7VCU - chains L and G of the 12 polymer chains in the assembly; structure by electron microscopy, 3.15 A resolution.

Chain L (and G):
Molecule: Transitional endoplasmic reticulum ATPase
From: Homo sapiens
Notes: EC 3.6.4.6; chain G of this document is another copy of the same molecule, construct and numbering; everything in this record applies to it too
UniProt: P55072 (TERA_HUMAN); residues 1-806 here = UniProt positions 1-806
Chain sequence (812 residues; numbered 1 to 812; the number before each row is that of its first residue):
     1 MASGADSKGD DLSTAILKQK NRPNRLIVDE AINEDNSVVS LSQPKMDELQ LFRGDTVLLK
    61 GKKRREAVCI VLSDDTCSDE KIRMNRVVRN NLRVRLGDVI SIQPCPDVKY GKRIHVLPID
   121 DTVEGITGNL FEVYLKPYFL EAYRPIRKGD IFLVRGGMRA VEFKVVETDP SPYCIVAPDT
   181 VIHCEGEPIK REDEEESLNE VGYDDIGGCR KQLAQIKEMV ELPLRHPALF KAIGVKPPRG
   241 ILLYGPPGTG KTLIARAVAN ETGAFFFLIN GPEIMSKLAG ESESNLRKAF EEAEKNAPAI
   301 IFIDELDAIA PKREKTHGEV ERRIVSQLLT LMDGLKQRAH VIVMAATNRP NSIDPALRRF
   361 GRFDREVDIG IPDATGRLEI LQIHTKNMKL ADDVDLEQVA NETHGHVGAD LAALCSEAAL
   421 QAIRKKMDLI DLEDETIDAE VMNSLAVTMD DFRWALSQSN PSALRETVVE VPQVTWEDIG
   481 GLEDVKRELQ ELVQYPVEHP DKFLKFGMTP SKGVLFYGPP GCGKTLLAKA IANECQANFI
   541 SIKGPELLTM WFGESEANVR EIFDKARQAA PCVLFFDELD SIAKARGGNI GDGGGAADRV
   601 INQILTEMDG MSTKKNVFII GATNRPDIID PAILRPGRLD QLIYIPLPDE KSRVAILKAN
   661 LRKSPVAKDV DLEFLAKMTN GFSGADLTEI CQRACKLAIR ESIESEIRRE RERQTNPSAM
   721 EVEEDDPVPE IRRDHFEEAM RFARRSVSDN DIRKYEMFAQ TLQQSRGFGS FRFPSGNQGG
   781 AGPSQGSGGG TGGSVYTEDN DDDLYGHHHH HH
Not modelled in the structure: 1-20, 778-812
Differences from the reference sequence: expression tag (807-812)
Metal / ion sites: Mg2+: Thr252, Asp304 (together with ATP-gamma-S)
Small-molecule neighbours:
  - ADP (adenosine-5'-diphosphate): Asp478, Ile479, Gly480, Pro520, Gly521, Cys522, Gly523, Lys524, Thr525, Leu526, Asp577, Ile656, Asn660, Gly684, Ala685, Thr688
  - ATP-gamma-S (AGS; phosphothiophosphoric acid-adenylate ester): Asp205, Ile206, Gly207, Pro246, Pro247, Gly248, Thr249, Gly250, Lys251, Thr252, Leu253, Asp304, Asn348, Ile380, His384, Gly408, Ala409
UniProt features mapped onto this chain:
  - region: Thr797 to Gly806 (Interaction with UBXN6)
  - motif: Asp802 to Gly806 (PIM motif)
  - binding site (ATP): Pro247 to Leu253, Asn348, His384, Gly521 to Leu526
  - modified residue: Ala2 (N-acetylalanine), Ser3 (Phosphoserine), Ser7 (Phosphoserine), Ser13 (Phosphoserine), Ser37 (Phosphoserine), Lys315 (N6,N6,N6-trimethyllysine), Thr436 (Phosphothreonine), Ser462 (Phosphoserine), Lys502 (N6-acetyllysine), Lys505 (N6-acetyllysine), Lys668 (N6-acetyllysine), Ser702 (Phosphoserine), Lys754 (N6-acetyllysine), Ser770 (Phosphoserine), Ser775 (Phosphoserine), Ser787 (Phosphoserine), Tyr805 (Phosphotyrosine)
  - cross-link (Glycyl lysine isopeptide (Lys-Gly)): Lys8 (interchain with G-Cter in SUMO2), Lys18 (interchain with G-Cter in SUMO2)
  - natural variant: Arg95 (R95G: In IBMPFD1), Gly97 (G97E: In CMT2Y), Ile126 (I126F: In IBMPFD1; uncertain significance), Arg155 (R155C: In IBMPFD1; R155H: In FTDALS6 and IBMPFD1; R155L: In IBMPFD1; R155P: In IBMPFD1; R155S: In IBMPFD1), Arg159 (R159G: In FTDALS6; R159H: In IBMPFD1), Ala160 (A160T: In IBMPFD1; uncertain significance), Glu185 (E185K: In CMT2Y), Arg191 (R191Q: In FTDALS6 and IBMPFD1), Leu198 (L198W: In IBMPFD1), Ala232 (A232E: In IBMPFD1), Ile254 (I254F: In IBMPFD1; uncertain significance), Ile369 (I369T: In IBMPFD1; uncertain significance), 2 further natural variant entries in UniProt
  - mutagenesis: Phe52 to Asp55 (Abolishes interaction with NPLOC4; when associated with A-110), Arg53 (R53A: Minor effect on affinity for ATP and ADP), Arg86 (R86A: Strongly increased affinity for ATP. Strongly reduced affinity for ADP), Tyr110 (Y110A: Abolishes interaction with NPLOC4; when associated with 52-A--A-55), Arg113 to His115 (Severely reduced binding to DERL1), Phe131 (F131R: Severely reduced binding to DERL1), Leu140 (L140D: Severely reduced binding to DERL1), Asp179 (D179R: No effect on binding to DERL1), His183 (H183W: Severely reduced binding to DERL1), Lys251 (K251Q: Impairs ERAD degradation of HMGCR and does not inhibit interaction with RHBDD1; when associated with Q-524), Glu305 (E305Q: Defect in ubiquitin-dependent protein degradation by the proteasome; when associated with Q-578), Lys312 (K312A: Does not affect methylation by VCPKMT), 8 further mutagenesis entries in UniProt
What the authors report for this chain:
  - mutagenesis - E578A: decreased catalytic activity
  - mutagenesis - E305A/E578A: abolished catalytic activity

Interface between chain L and chain G:
Pairs across the interface - 104 pairs, chain L then chain G:
  Ile27(L) - Asp431(G)
  Ile27(L) - Asp434(G)
  Glu80(L) - Asp428(G)
  Glu80(L) - Asp431(G)
  Val99(L) - Asp434(G)
  Glu218(L) - Arg424(G)  salt bridge
  His226(L) - Asp434(G)  hydrogen bond (side chain-backbone)
  Leu229(L) - Glu433(G)
  Leu229(L) - Thr436(G)
  Leu229(L) - Ile437(G)  hydrophobic
  Lys231(L) - Glu124(G)  salt bridge
  Lys231(L) - Gly125(G)
  Lys231(L) - Arg159(G)  hydrogen bond (backbone-side chain)
  Ala232(L) - Gly125(G)
  Ala232(L) - Arg159(G)  hydrogen bond (backbone-side chain)
  Ile233(L) - Met158(G)
  Ile233(L) - Met442(G)  hydrophobic
  Val235(L) - Met158(G)  hydrophobic
  Glu283(L) - Ser276(G)
  Glu319(L) - Val320(G)
  Arg322(L) - His317(G)  hydrogen bond (side chain-backbone)
  Arg322(L) - Glu321(G)  salt bridge
  Arg323(L) - Met275(G)
  Arg323(L) - Ser276(G)
  Arg323(L) - Lys277(G)  hydrogen bond (side chain-backbone)
  Arg323(L) - Leu278(G)
  Arg323(L) - Ala279(G)
  Ser326(L) - Pro272(G)
  Ser326(L) - Met275(G)
  Ser326(L) - Ser276(G)
  Gln327(L) - Ser276(G)
  Leu329(L) - Pro272(G)  hydrophobic
  Thr330(L) - Pro272(G)  hydrogen bond (side chain-backbone)
  Thr330(L) - Glu273(G)  hydrogen bond (side chain-backbone)
  Thr330(L) - Ser276(G)
  Arg359(L) - Pro247(G)
  Arg359(L) - Asn348(G)  hydrogen bond
  Phe360(L) - Gly248(G)
  Phe360(L) - Ala409(G)  hydrophobic
  Phe360(L) - Asp410(G)
  Arg362(L) - Glu305(G)  salt bridge
  Arg365(L) - Glu417(G)  salt bridge
  Glu491(L) - Arg700(G)  salt bridge
  Tyr495(L) - Ile703(G)  hydrophobic
  Lys502(L) - Ser702(G)
  Lys502(L) - Glu706(G)  salt bridge
  Phe503(L) - Ile699(G)  hydrophobic
  Lys505(L) - Pro665(G)
  Phe506(L) - Lys663(G)
  Phe506(L) - Ser664(G)  hydrogen bond (backbone-side chain)
  Phe506(L) - Pro665(G)
  Gly507(L) - Lys663(G)
  Gly507(L) - Ser664(G)
  Met508(L) - Cys695(G)  hydrogen bond
  Met508(L) - Ile699(G)  hydrophobic
  Arg560(L) - Arg465(G)
  Arg567(L) - Leu464(G)
  Gln568(L) - Asn460(G)
  Gly593(L) - Arg586(G)
  Gly593(L) - Gly587(G)
  Gly594(L) - Ala585(G)
  Gly594(L) - Arg586(G)
  Gly595(L) - Ala585(G)
  Ala597(L) - Phe552(G)  hydrophobic
  Ala597(L) - Ala585(G)  hydrophobic
  Asp598(L) - Phe552(G)
  Arg599(L) - Phe552(G)  hydrogen bond (side chain-backbone)
  Asn602(L) - Pro545(G)  hydrogen bond (side chain-backbone)
  Asn602(L) - Leu548(G)
  Asn602(L) - Thr549(G)  hydrogen bond
  Thr606(L) - Pro545(G)
  Glu607(L) - Arg465(G)  salt bridge
  Gly610(L) - Leu464(G)
  Met611(L) - Leu464(G)  hydrophobic
  Lys614(L) - Glu402(G)  hydrogen bond (side chain-backbone)
  Lys614(L) - Thr403(G)
  Lys614(L) - Leu456(G)
  Lys615(L) - Ser457(G)  hydrogen bond (side chain-backbone)
  Lys615(L) - Ser459(G)
  Lys615(L) - Asn460(G)
  Arg635(L) - Glu578(G)  salt bridge
  Thr761(L) - Arg744(G)
  Gln763(L) - Arg744(G)
  Gln764(L) - Arg741(G)
  Gln764(L) - Phe742(G)
  Gln764(L) - Ala743(G)
  Gln764(L) - Arg744(G)
  Ser765(L) - Arg741(G)
  Ser765(L) - Ala743(G)  hydrogen bond (side chain-backbone)
  Phe768(L) - Phe682(G)  hydrophobic
  Phe768(L) - Met740(G)  hydrophobic
  Phe768(L) - Arg741(G)
  Gly769(L) - Arg741(G)  hydrogen bond (backbone-side chain)
  Phe771(L) - Phe674(G)  hydrophobic
  Phe771(L) - Leu675(G)  hydrophobic
  Phe771(L) - Glu737(G)
  Phe771(L) - Met740(G)  hydrophobic
  Arg772(L) - Phe674(G)
  Arg772(L) - Glu737(G)  salt bridge
  Phe773(L) - Val670(G)  hydrophobic
  Phe773(L) - Asp671(G)
  Phe773(L) - Arg733(G)
  Phe773(L) - Phe736(G)  hydrophobic
  Pro774(L) - Arg733(G)
Interface residues without a listed pair, chain L (68 interface residues in all): Asn21, Phe230, Gly234, Lys236, Asp333, Arg487, Leu504, Asp592, Ser612, Arg638, Gln641
Interface residues without a listed pair, chain G (84 interface residues in all): Asn270, Lys315, Gln398, Ser416, Leu420, Glu435, Arg453, Gln458, Gly553, Lys584, Asp592, Met678, Lys696, Glu704, Pro729, Glu730, Ile731

In short:
68 residues of chain L and 84 residues of chain G are in contact; the contacts include 17 hydrogen bonds and
10 salt bridges. Polar contacts include Glu218(L)-Arg424(G), Lys231(L)-Glu124(G) and Arg322(L)-Glu321(G).
Bound to chain L: ATP-gamma-S and ADP. The paper reports that E578A of chain L reduces catalytic activity;
E305A/E578A of chain L abolish catalytic activity.
Chain L and chain G are both Transitional endoplasmic reticulum ATPase (Homo sapiens); the structure, Human
p97 double hexamer conformer I with D1-ATPgammaS and D2-ADP bound, was determined by electron microscopy
together with 7VCS, 7VCT, 7VCV and 7VCX from the same study.
